PDB entry 2QG9 | X-ray diffraction, 2.70 A resolution | chains A and B of the 4 polymer chains in the assembly

# Chain A
Molecule: Aspartate carbamoyltransferase catalytic chain
Organism: Escherichia coli
Notes: EC 2.1.3.2
Reference sequence: P0A786 (PYRB_ECOLI); residues 1-310 here correspond to UniProt positions 2-311 (UniProt number = residue number + 1)
Sequence (310 residues; row label = number of the first residue in the row):
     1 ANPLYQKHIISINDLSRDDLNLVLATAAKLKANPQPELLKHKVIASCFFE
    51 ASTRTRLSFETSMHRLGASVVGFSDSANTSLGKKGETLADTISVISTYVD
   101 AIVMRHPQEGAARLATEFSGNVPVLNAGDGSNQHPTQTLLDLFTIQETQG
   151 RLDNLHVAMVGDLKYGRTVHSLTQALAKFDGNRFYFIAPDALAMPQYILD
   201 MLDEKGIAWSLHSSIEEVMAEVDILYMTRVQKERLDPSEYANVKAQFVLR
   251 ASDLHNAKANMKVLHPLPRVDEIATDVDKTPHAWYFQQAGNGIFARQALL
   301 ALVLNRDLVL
Curated features (UniProtKB/Swiss-Prot):
  - binding site (carbamoyl phosphate): Arg54, Thr55, Arg105, His134, Gln137, Leu267, Pro268
  - binding site (L-aspartate): Lys84, Arg167, Arg229
Reported in the primary citation:
  - contacts within the chain: Lys244-Asp271, Tyr240-Asp271

# Chain B
Molecule: Aspartate carbamoyltransferase regulatory chain
Organism: Escherichia coli
Reference sequence: P0A7F3 (PYRI_ECOLI); numbering as in UniProt (aligned over 1-153)
Sequence (153 residues; row label = number of the first residue in the row):
     1 MTHDNKLQVEAIKRGTVIAHIPAQIGFKLLSLFKLTETDQRITIGLNLPS
    51 GEMGRKDLIKIENTFLSEDQVDQLALYAPQATVNRIDNYEVVGKSRPSLP
   101 ERIDNVLVCPNSNCISHAEPVSSSFAVRKRANDIALKCKYCEKEFSHNVV
   151 LAN
Construct notes: engineered mutation Ala19 (Asp in P0A7F3)
Ion coordination: Zn2+: Cys109, Cys114, Cys138, Cys141
Curated features (UniProtKB/Swiss-Prot):
  - binding site (Zn(2+)): Cys109, Cys114, Cys138, Cys141
Reported in the primary citation:
  - conformationally variable residues (side-chain flip): His20
  - mutagenesis - D19A: decreased catalytic activity (citing earlier work)

# How chain A and chain B interact
Contacting residue pairs - 31 pairs, chain A then chain B:
  Ser11(A) - Glu142(B)  hydrogen bond
  Asn13(A) - Glu142(B)
  Thr87(A) - Glu119(B)
  Leu88(A) - Glu119(B)  hydrogen bond (backbone-side chain)
  Ala89(A) - Glu119(B)  hydrogen bond (backbone-side chain)
  Pro107(A) - Asn113(B)  hydrogen bond (backbone-side chain)
  Gln108(A) - Asn113(B)
  Gln108(A) - Cys114(B)  hydrogen bond (side chain-backbone)
  Gln108(A) - Ile115(B)
  Glu109(A) - Asn111(B)  hydrogen bond
  Glu109(A) - Asn113(B)  hydrogen bond (backbone-backbone)
  Glu109(A) - Ile115(B)  hydrogen bond (backbone-backbone)
  Glu109(A) - Cys141(B)
  Glu109(A) - Lys143(B)  salt bridge
  Gly110(A) - Ile115(B)
  Gly110(A) - Tyr140(B)
  Gly110(A) - Cys141(B)
  Ala111(A) - Ile115(B)
  Arg113(A) - Lys139(B)
  Arg113(A) - Glu142(B)  salt bridge
  Leu114(A) - Ile115(B)  hydrophobic
  Leu114(A) - Glu119(B)
  Leu114(A) - Val121(B)  hydrophobic
  Leu114(A) - Tyr140(B)  hydrophobic
  Glu117(A) - Val121(B)
  Glu117(A) - Lys139(B)  salt bridge
  Glu117(A) - Tyr140(B)  hydrogen bond
  Phe118(A) - Val121(B)  hydrophobic
  Ser131(A) - Lys143(B)  hydrogen bond
  Asn132(A) - Cys141(B)
  Asn132(A) - Glu142(B)
Other interface residues (no listed pair), chain A (17 interface residues in all): Gln133
Other interface residues (no listed pair), chain B (12 interface residues in all): Pro120

# Summary
The interface between chain A and chain B involves 17 residues on one side and 12 on the other, with 10
hydrogen bonds and 3 salt bridges. Polar contacts include Glu109(A)-Lys143(B), Arg113(A)-Glu142(B) and
Glu117(A)-Lys139(B). From the paper: D19A of chain B reduces catalytic activity; conformational variability at
His20(B).
Here chain A is Aspartate carbamoyltransferase catalytic chain and chain B is Aspartate carbamoyltransferase
regulatory chain, both from Escherichia coli. Entry 2QG9 (Structure of a regulatory subunit mutant D19A of
ATCase from E. coli) was determined by X-ray diffraction, deposited together with 2QGF.
